4XDT - chain A; structure by X-ray diffraction, 1.45 A resolution.

Chain A:
Molecule: FAD:protein FMN transferase
Organism: Treponema pallidum (strain Nichols)
Notes: EC 2.7.1.180
Reference sequence: O83774 (APBE_TREPA); residues 1-340 here correspond to UniProt positions 23-362 (UniProt number = residue number + 22)
Chain sequence (340 residues; each row starts with the number of its first residue):
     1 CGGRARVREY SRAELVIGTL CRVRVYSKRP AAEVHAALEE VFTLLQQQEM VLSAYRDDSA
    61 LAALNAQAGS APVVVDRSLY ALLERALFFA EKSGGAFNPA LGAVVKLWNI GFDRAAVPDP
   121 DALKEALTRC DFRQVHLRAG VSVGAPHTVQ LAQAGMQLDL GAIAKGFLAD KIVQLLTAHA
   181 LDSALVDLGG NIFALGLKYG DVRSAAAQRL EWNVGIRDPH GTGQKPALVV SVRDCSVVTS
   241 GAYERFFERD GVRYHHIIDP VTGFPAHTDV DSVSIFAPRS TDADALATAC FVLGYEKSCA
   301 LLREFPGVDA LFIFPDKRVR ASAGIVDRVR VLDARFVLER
Disordered / not traced: 1-4, 201-206
Sequence notes: engineered mutation Y55 (Asn77 in O83774); conflict V104 (Unk126 in O83774)
UniProt features mapped onto this chain:
  - binding site (FAD): A96 to N98, D159, K165, H256 to I258
  - binding site (Mg(2+)): A162, D284, T288
  - lipidation: C1 (N-palmitoyl cysteine)
Metal / ion sites: Na+ site 1: E125, T128; Mg2+ site 1: A162, D284, T288 (together with FAD); Na+ site 2 near H267 (its only coordinating residue here); Mg2+ site 2: D284 (together with FAD)
Ligand contacts: FAD (flavin-adenine dinucleotide): I17, G18, Q48, E49, L52, S53, Y55, A96, F97, N98, L101, V105, D159, G161, A162, A164, K165, S240, E244, R245, H256, I257, I258, P260, D284, T288, V292
From the paper describing this entry:
  - Mg2+ coordination: D284, T288
  - mutagenesis - N55Y: abolished catalytic activity on flavin-adenine dinucleotide
  - catalytic residues: S240, E244, R245, H256 (proposed by the authors, not directly observed)
  - mutagenesis - N55Y: unchanged catalytic activity on flavinylate TP0171
  - conformationally variable residues (order/disorder transition): Y55
  - mutagenesis - S240A, E244A, R245A, H256A: decreased catalytic activity
  - mutagenesis - T288A: abolished catalytic activity on FAD
  - mutagenesis - K165A, K165E: increased catalytic activity on FAD

In short:
Chain A binds flavin-adenine dinucleotide. E125 and T128 coordinate Na+ site 1. A162, D284 and T288 coordinate
Mg2+ site 1. From UniProt: 8 FAD-binding residues and 3 Mg2+-binding residues. From the paper: catalytic
residues S240, E244 and R245 among others; S240A, E244A and R245A, among others, reduce catalytic activity; 8
substitutions were tested in all.
Chain A is FAD:protein FMN transferase (Treponema pallidum (strain Nichols)); the structure, Crystal structure
of Treponema pallidum TP0796 Flavin trafficking protein, a bifunctional FMN transferase/FAD pyrophosphatase,
N55Y mutant ..., was determined by X-ray diffraction, deposited together with 4XDR and 4XDU.
